9R3K - chains AAA and BBB; structure by X-ray diffraction, 1.60 A resolution.

Chain AAA (and BBB):
Name: Amine oxidase [flavin-containing] B
Source organism: Homo sapiens
Notes: EC 1.4.3.4; chain BBB of this document is another copy of the same molecule, construct and numbering; everything in this record applies to it too
Reference sequence: P27338 (AOFB_HUMAN); residue numbers follow UniProt; this construct covers 2-520
Amino-acid sequence (519 residues; numbered 2 to 520; the number before each row is that of its first residue):
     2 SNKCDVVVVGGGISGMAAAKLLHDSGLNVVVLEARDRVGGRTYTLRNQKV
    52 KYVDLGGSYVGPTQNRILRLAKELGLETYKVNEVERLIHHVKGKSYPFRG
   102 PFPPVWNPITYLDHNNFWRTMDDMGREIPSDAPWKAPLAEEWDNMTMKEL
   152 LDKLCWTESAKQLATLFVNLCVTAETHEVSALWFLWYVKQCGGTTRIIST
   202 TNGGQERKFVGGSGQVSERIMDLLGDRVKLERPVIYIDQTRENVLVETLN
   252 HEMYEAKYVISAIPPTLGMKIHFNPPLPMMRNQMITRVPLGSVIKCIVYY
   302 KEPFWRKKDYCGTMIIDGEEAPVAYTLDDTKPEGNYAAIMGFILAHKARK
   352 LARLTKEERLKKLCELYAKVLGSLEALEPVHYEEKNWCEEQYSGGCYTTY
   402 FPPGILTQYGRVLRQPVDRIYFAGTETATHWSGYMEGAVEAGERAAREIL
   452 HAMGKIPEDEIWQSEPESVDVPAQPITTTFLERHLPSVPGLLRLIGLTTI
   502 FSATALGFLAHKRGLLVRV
Disordered / not traced: 502-520 (chain BBB: 497-520)
UniProt features mapped onto this chain:
  - site (Important for catalytic activity): C156, C365, H382
  - modified residue: S2 (N-acetylserine), K52 (N6-acetyllysine), C397 (S-8alpha-FAD cysteine)
  - mutagenesis: C5 (C5S: No loss of activity), C156 (C156S: Complete loss of activity), T158 (T158A: Dramatic loss of activity), C172 (C172S: No loss of activity), C192 (C192S: No loss of activity), I199 (I199F: Alters specificity towards synthetic inhibitors), C297 (C297S: No loss of activity), C312 (C312S: No loss of activity), C365 (C365S: Complete loss of activity), H382 (H382R: Significant loss of activity), K386 (K386M: No loss of activity), C389 (C389A: Complete loss of activity; C389S: No loss of activity), 2 further mutagenesis entries in UniProt
Covalently attached groups: flavin-adenine dinucleotide (FAD) linked to C397
Small-molecule neighbours:
  - A1JC6 ((E)-3-[3-[oxidanyl(oxidanylidene)-$l4-azanyl]phenyl]-1-[3-(trifluoromethyl)phenyl]prop-2-en-1-one): Y60, P104, W119, L164, L167, F168, L171, C172, I198, I199, Q206, I316, Y326, L328, M341, F343, Y398, Y435
  - C15 (N-dodecyl-N,N-dimethyl-3-ammonio-1-propanesulfonate): D153, K154, C156, W157
  - FAD (flavin-adenine dinucleotide): V10, G11, G12, G13, I14, S15, G16, L33, E34, A35, R36, G40, G41, R42, T43, L56, G57, G58, S59, Y60, R233, P234, V235, A263, I264, P265, L268, I272, V294, K296, F343, W388, Y393, Y398, G425, T426, E427, G434, Y435, M436, A439

Interface between chain AAA and chain BBB:
Residue-residue contacts (95):
  N145(AAA) - K149(BBB)
  N145(AAA) - H178(BBB)  hydrogen bond
  K149(AAA) - N145(BBB)  hydrogen bond (side chain-backbone)
  K149(AAA) - M146(BBB)
  K149(AAA) - E150(BBB)  salt bridge
  E150(AAA) - E150(BBB)
  H178(AAA) - N145(BBB)  hydrogen bond
  H178(AAA) - P404(BBB)
  H178(AAA) - G405(BBB)
  E179(AAA) - P404(BBB)
  P234(AAA) - H273(BBB)
  V235(AAA) - H273(BBB)
  I236(AAA) - I236(BBB)  hydrophobic
  I236(AAA) - H273(BBB)
  Y237(AAA) - L250(BBB)  hydrophobic
  E248(AAA) - H252(BBB)  salt bridge
  L250(AAA) - Y237(BBB)  hydrophobic
  H252(AAA) - E248(BBB)  salt bridge
  H252(AAA) - H252(BBB)
  T267(AAA) - M270(BBB)
  L268(AAA) - M270(BBB)  hydrophobic
  M270(AAA) - T267(BBB)
  M270(AAA) - L268(BBB)  hydrophobic
  M270(AAA) - M270(BBB)  hydrophobic
  M270(AAA) - K271(BBB)  hydrogen bond (backbone-side chain)
  K271(AAA) - M270(BBB)  hydrogen bond (side chain-backbone)
  K271(AAA) - I272(BBB)  hydrogen bond (side chain-backbone)
  K271(AAA) - H273(BBB)  hydrogen bond (backbone-side chain)
  I272(AAA) - K271(BBB)  hydrogen bond (backbone-side chain)
  I272(AAA) - Q392(BBB)
  H273(AAA) - P234(BBB)
  H273(AAA) - V235(BBB)
  H273(AAA) - I236(BBB)
  H273(AAA) - K271(BBB)  hydrogen bond (side chain-backbone)
  H273(AAA) - Q392(BBB)
  H273(AAA) - Y393(BBB)  hydrogen bond
  F274(AAA) - Q392(BBB)  hydrogen bond (backbone-side chain)
  M280(AAA) - A353(BBB)  hydrophobic
  M280(AAA) - N387(BBB)
  M280(AAA) - C389(BBB)  hydrophobic
  M281(AAA) - R350(BBB)
  N283(AAA) - C389(BBB)  hydrogen bond (side chain-backbone)
  N283(AAA) - E390(BBB)
  N283(AAA) - E391(BBB)  hydrogen bond (side chain-backbone)
  N283(AAA) - Q392(BBB)
  Q284(AAA) - L291(BBB)
  Q284(AAA) - G292(BBB)  hydrogen bond (side chain-backbone)
  Q284(AAA) - S293(BBB)  hydrogen bond
  Q284(AAA) - C389(BBB)  hydrogen bond
  Q284(AAA) - G395(BBB)  hydrogen bond (side chain-backbone)
  Q284(AAA) - G396(BBB)
  T287(AAA) - P290(BBB)
  R288(AAA) - P290(BBB)
  R288(AAA) - L291(BBB)  hydrogen bond (side chain-backbone)
  R288(AAA) - S293(BBB)  hydrogen bond
  R288(AAA) - R350(BBB)
  R288(AAA) - Y401(BBB)
  P290(AAA) - T287(BBB)
  P290(AAA) - R288(BBB)
  L291(AAA) - Q284(BBB)
  L291(AAA) - R288(BBB)  hydrogen bond (backbone-side chain)
  G292(AAA) - Q284(BBB)  hydrogen bond (backbone-side chain)
  S293(AAA) - Q284(BBB)  hydrogen bond
  S293(AAA) - R288(BBB)  hydrogen bond
  S293(AAA) - Y410(BBB)
  H347(AAA) - Q409(BBB)
  R350(AAA) - M281(BBB)
  R350(AAA) - R288(BBB)
  R350(AAA) - Q409(BBB)  hydrogen bond
  R350(AAA) - Y410(BBB)  hydrogen bond
  A353(AAA) - M280(BBB)  hydrophobic
  N387(AAA) - M280(BBB)
  C389(AAA) - M280(BBB)  hydrophobic
  C389(AAA) - N283(BBB)  hydrogen bond (backbone-side chain)
  C389(AAA) - Q284(BBB)  hydrogen bond
  E390(AAA) - M280(BBB)
  E390(AAA) - N283(BBB)
  E391(AAA) - N283(BBB)  hydrogen bond (backbone-side chain)
  Q392(AAA) - I272(BBB)
  Q392(AAA) - H273(BBB)
  Q392(AAA) - F274(BBB)  hydrogen bond (side chain-backbone)
  Q392(AAA) - N283(BBB)
  Y393(AAA) - H273(BBB)  hydrogen bond
  G395(AAA) - Q284(BBB)  hydrogen bond (backbone-side chain)
  G396(AAA) - Q284(BBB)
  Y401(AAA) - R288(BBB)
  Y401(AAA) - I406(BBB)
  P404(AAA) - H178(BBB)
  P404(AAA) - E179(BBB)
  P404(AAA) - P404(BBB)  hydrophobic
  G405(AAA) - H178(BBB)
  Q409(AAA) - H347(BBB)
  Q409(AAA) - R350(BBB)  hydrogen bond
  Y410(AAA) - S293(BBB)
  Y410(AAA) - R350(BBB)  hydrogen bond
Other interface residues (no listed pair), chain AAA (52 interface residues in all): T147, P277, L278, V289, A349, P403, I406
Other interface residues (no listed pair), chain BBB (52 interface residues in all): T147, P277, V289, A349, P403

Overview:
Chain AAA and chain BBB each contribute 52 residues to their interface, with 33 hydrogen bonds and 3 salt
bridges. Polar pairs include K149(AAA)-E150(BBB), E248(AAA)-H252(BBB) and N145(AAA)-H178(BBB). Bound to chain
AAA: compound A1JC6 and compound C15. Covalently linked flavin-adenine dinucleotide: at C397(AAA).
Both chains are Amine oxidase [flavin-containing] B (Homo sapiens). Entry 9R3K (Crystal structure of human MAO
B in complex with ((E)-3-(3-nitrophenyl)-1-(3-(trifluoromethyl)phenyl)prop-2-en-1-one (4b)) was determined by
X-ray diffraction (same publication as 9R2J and 9R3J).
